PDB entry 6X1A | electron microscopy, 2.50 A resolution | chains A and N of the 5 polymer chains in the assembly

Chain A:
Name: Guanine nucleotide-binding protein G(s) subunit alpha isoforms short
Organism: Homo sapiens
Reference sequence: P63092 (GNAS2_HUMAN); residues 1-394 here = UniProt positions 1-394
Chain sequence (394 residues; each row starts with the number of its first residue):
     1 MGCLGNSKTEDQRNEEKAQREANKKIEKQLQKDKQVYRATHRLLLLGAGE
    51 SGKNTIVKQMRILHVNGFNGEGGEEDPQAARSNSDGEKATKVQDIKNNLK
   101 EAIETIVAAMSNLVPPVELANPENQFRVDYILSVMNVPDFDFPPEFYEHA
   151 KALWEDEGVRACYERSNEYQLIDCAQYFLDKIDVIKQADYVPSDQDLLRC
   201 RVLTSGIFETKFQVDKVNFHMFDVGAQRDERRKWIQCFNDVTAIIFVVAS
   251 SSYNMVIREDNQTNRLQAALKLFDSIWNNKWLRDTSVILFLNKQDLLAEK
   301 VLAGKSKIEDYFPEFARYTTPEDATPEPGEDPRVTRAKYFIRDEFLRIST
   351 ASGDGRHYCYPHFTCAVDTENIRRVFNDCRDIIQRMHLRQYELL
Disordered / not traced: 1-10, 65-87, 254-263
Differences from the reference sequence: conflict Asn54 (Ser in P63092), Ala226 (Gly in P63092), Ala268 (Glu in P63092), Lys271 (Asn in P63092), Asp274 (Lys in P63092), Lys280 (Arg in P63092), Asp284 (Thr in P63092), Thr285 (Ile in P63092)

Chain N:
Name: Nanobody35
Organism: Lama glama
Notes: antibody fragment or engineered binder
Chain sequence (128 residues; each row starts with the number of its first residue):
     1 QVQLQESGGGLVQPGGSLRLSCAASGFTFSNYKMNWVRQAPGKGLEWVSD
    51 ISQSGASISYTGSVKGRFTISRDNAKNTLYLQMNSLKPEDTAVYYCARCP
   101 APFTRDCFDVTSTTYAYRGQGTQVTVSS
Disordered / not traced: 127-128
Cystine bridges: Cys22-Cys96, Cys99-Cys107

How chain A and chain N interact:
Residue-residue contacts (32):
  Arg228(A) - Thr114(N)  hydrogen bond
  Asp229(A) - Asp109(N)
  Asp229(A) - Ser112(N)
  Asp229(A) - Thr113(N)  hydrogen bond (side chain-backbone)
  Glu230(A) - Asp109(N)
  Glu230(A) - Ser112(N)
  Glu230(A) - Thr114(N)
  Glu230(A) - Tyr115(N)
  Arg231(A) - Asp109(N)  hydrogen bond (backbone-side chain)
  Arg232(A) - Pro100(N)
  Arg232(A) - Phe108(N)
  Arg232(A) - Asp109(N)  salt bridge
  Arg232(A) - Tyr115(N)
  Ile235(A) - Phe108(N)  hydrophobic
  Asn264(A) - Lys43(N)
  Asn264(A) - Glu46(N)
  Gln267(A) - Trp47(N)
  Lys271(A) - Trp47(N)
  Lys271(A) - Asp50(N)  salt bridge
  Ser275(A) - Asp106(N)
  Ser275(A) - Cys107(N)
  Ser275(A) - Phe108(N)
  Ile276(A) - Phe108(N)  hydrophobic
  Asn278(A) - Arg105(N)  hydrogen bond
  Asn278(A) - Asp106(N)
  Asn279(A) - Asp106(N)
  Asn279(A) - Phe108(N)
  Arg283(A) - Arg105(N)
  Asp310(A) - Gly62(N)
  Tyr311(A) - Gly62(N)
  Phe312(A) - Gly62(N)
  Pro313(A) - Gly62(N)
Other interface residues (no listed pair), chain A (21 interface residues in all): Leu272, Trp277, Ser352
Other interface residues (no listed pair), chain N (19 interface residues in all): Thr61, Ser63, Lys65, Tyr117

Summary:
The interface between chain A and chain N involves 21 residues on one side and 19 on the other, with 4
hydrogen bonds and 2 salt bridges. Polar pairs include Arg232(A)-Asp109(N), Lys271(A)-Asp50(N) and
Arg228(A)-Thr114(N).
Chain A is Guanine nucleotide-binding protein G(s) subunit alpha isoforms short (Homo sapiens) and chain N is
Nanobody35 (Lama glama); the structure, Non peptide agonist PF-06882961, bound to Glucagon-Like peptide-1
(GLP-1) Receptor, was determined by electron microscopy together with 6X18 and 6X19 from the same study.
